PDB entry 5LCL | X-ray diffraction, 2.20 A resolution | chains B and D of the 4 polymer chains in the assembly

# Chain B
Name: DNA repair protein RAD14
Source organism: Saccharomyces cerevisiae S288C
UniProtKB: P28519 (RAD14_YEAST); residues 1-371 here = UniProt positions 1-371
Sequence (371 residues; row label = number of the first residue in the row):
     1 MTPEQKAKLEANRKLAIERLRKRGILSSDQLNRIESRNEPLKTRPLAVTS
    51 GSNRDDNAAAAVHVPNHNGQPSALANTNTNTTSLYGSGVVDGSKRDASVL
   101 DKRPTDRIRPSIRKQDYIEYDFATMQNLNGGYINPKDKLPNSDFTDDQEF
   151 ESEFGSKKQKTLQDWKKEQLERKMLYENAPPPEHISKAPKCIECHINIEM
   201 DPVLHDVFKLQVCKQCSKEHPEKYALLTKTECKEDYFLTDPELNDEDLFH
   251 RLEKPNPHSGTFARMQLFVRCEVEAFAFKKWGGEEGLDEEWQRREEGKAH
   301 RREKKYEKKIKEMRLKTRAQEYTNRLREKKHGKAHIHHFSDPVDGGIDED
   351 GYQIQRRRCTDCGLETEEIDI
Not modelled in the structure: 1-187, 302-371
Metal / ion sites: Zn2+: Cys191, Cys194, Cys213, Cys216
UniProt features mapped onto this chain:
  - zinc finger: Cys191 to Cys216
  - binding site (Zn(2+)): Cys191, Cys194, Cys213, Cys216
  - mutagenesis: Val207 (V207M: In RAD14-2; loss of recognition of cyclobutane pyrimidine dimers), Cys216 (C216Y: In RAD14-2; loss of recognition of cyclobutane pyrimidine dimers)

# Chain D
Molecule: 15-nt DNA strand
Sequence (15 nucleotides; row label = number of the first residue in the row):
     1 GTGATGACGTAGAGC
Not modelled in the structure: 15

# Chain B / chain D interface
Contacting residue pairs (28; chain B residue first):
  Thr228(B) with DG1(D), phosphate contact; DT2(D), phosphate contact; DG3(D), hydrogen bond to the phosphate
  Lys229(B) with DG3(D), hydrogen bond to the phosphate; DA4(D), salt bridge to the phosphate
  Thr230(B) with DG1(D), base contact; DG3(D), hydrogen bond to the phosphate
  Glu231(B) with DG1(D), sugar contact
  Lys233(B) with DT5(D), base contact
  Glu234(B) with DG1(D), hydrogen bond to the base
  Thr239(B) with DA7(D), phosphate contact
  Asp240(B) with DT5(D), base contact
  Pro241(B) with DG6(D), phosphate contact
  Asn256(B) with DT2(D), hydrogen bond to the base; DG3(D), sugar contact; DG14(D), base contact
  Pro257(B) with DT2(D), sugar contact
  His258(B) with DT2(D), salt bridge to the phosphate
  Phe262(B) with DG14(D), base contact
  Ala263(B) with DG3(D), phosphate contact; DA4(D), sugar contact
  Arg264(B) with DG3(D), sugar contact
  Met265(B) with DT2(D), phosphate contact; DG3(D), phosphate contact
  Gln266(B) with DG3(D), hydrogen bond to the phosphate; DA4(D), phosphate contact
  Arg294(B) with DG9(D), salt bridge to the phosphate
  Arg301(B) with DG9(D), sugar contact
Other interface residues (no listed pair), chain B (20 interface residues in all): Asn244
Other interface residues (no listed pair), chain D (10 interface residues in all): DC8

# Summary
20 residues of chain B and 10 residues of chain D are in contact, with 6 hydrogen bonds and 3 salt bridges.
Polar contacts include Glu234(B)-DG1(D), Asn256(B)-DT2(D) and Thr228(B)-DG3(D). From UniProt: 4 Zn2+-binding
residues and 2 mutagenesis sites on chain B.
Here chain B is DNA repair protein RAD14 (Saccharomyces cerevisiae S288C) and chain D is a 15-nt DNA strand.
Entry 5LCL (STRUCTURE OF the RAD14 DNA-binding domain IN COMPLEX WITH C8-aminofluorene- GUANINE CONTAINING
DNA) was determined by X-ray diffraction, deposited together with 5LCM.
